8R69 - chains E and s of the 14 polymer chains in the assembly; structure by electron microscopy, 4.30 A resolution (low resolution: residue-level contacts below are approximate; hydrogen-bond / salt-bridge calls are withheld).

[Chain E]
Protein: Capsid protein
Organism: Staphylococcus phage 812
Reference sequence: A1YTN7 (A1YTN7_9CAUD); residue numbers follow UniProt; this construct covers 1-292
Sequence (292 residues; row label = number of the first residue in the row):
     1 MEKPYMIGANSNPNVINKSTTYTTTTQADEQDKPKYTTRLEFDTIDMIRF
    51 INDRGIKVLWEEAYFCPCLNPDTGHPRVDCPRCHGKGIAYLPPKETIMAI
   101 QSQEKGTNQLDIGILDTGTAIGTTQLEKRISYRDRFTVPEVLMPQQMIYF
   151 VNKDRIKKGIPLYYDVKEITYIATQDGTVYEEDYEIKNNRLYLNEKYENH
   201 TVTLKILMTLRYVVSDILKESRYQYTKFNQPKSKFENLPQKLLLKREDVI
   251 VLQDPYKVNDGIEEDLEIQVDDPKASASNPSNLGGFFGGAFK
Unresolved in the structure: 1, 270-292
Metal / ion sites: Zn2+: Cys66, Cys68, Cys80, Cys83

[Chain s]
Protein: Non-cytoplasmic protein
Organism: Staphylococcus phage 812
Reference sequence: A0A0U1WIM1 (A0A0U1WIM1_9CAUD); residues 1-152 here = UniProt positions 1-152
Sequence (152 residues; row label = number of the first residue in the row):
     1 MADEISLNPIQDAKPIDDIVDIMTYLKNGKVLRVKQDNQGDILVRMSPGK
    51 HKFTEVSRDLDKESFYYKRHWVLYNVSVNSLITFDVYLDEEYSETTKVKY
   101 PKDTIVEYTREDQEKDVAMIKEILTDNNGNYFYALIGETMLFDENKLNKV
   151 KD
Unresolved in the structure: 1-8

[How chain E and chain s interact]
Contacting residue pairs (20; chain E residue first):
  Arg82(E) - His70(s)
  Pro92(E) - Val72(s)
  Pro92(E) - Leu73(s)
  Pro92(E) - Tyr74(s)
  Tyr256(E) - Gln39(s)
  Tyr256(E) - Gly40(s)
  Tyr256(E) - Asp41(s)
  Tyr256(E) - Ile42(s)
  Tyr256(E) - Arg58(s)
  Lys257(E) - Gln39(s)
  Val258(E) - Ile42(s)
  Val258(E) - Tyr74(s)
  Asn259(E) - Gln36(s)
  Asn259(E) - Gln39(s)
  Asn259(E) - Phe84(s)
  Asp260(E) - Ser77(s)
  Asp260(E) - Phe84(s)
  Gly261(E) - Thr83(s)
  Gly261(E) - Phe84(s)
  Ile262(E) - Asn79(s)
Other interface residues (no listed pair), chain E (11 interface residues in all): Tyr64, Pro93
Other interface residues (no listed pair), chain s (15 interface residues in all): Ser80

[In short]
The interface between chain E and chain s involves 11 residues on one side and 15 on the other. Cys66(E),
Cys68(E), Cys80(E) and Cys83(E) coordinate Zn2+.
Chain E is Capsid protein and chain s is Non-cytoplasmic protein, both from Staphylococcus phage 812; the
structure, Neck and tail of phage 812 virion (composite), was determined by electron microscopy together with
8Q01, 8Q1I, 8Q7D, 8QEK, 8QEM, 8QJE, 8QKH and 8R5G from the same study.
